4GJV - chain A; structure by X-ray diffraction, 2.40 A resolution.

# Chain A
Name: Streptavidin
Organism: Streptomyces avidinii
Reference sequence: P22629 (SAV_STRAV); residues 14-159 here correspond to UniProt positions 38-183 (UniProt number = residue number + 24)
Sequence (159 residues; each row starts with the number of its first residue):
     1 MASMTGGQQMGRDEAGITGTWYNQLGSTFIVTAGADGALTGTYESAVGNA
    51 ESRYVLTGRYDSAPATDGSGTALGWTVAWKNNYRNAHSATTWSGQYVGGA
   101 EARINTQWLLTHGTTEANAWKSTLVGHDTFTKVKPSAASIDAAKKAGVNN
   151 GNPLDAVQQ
Disordered / not traced: 1-12, 135-159
Construct notes: expression tag (1, 3-13); engineered mutation His112 (Ser136 in P22629)
Curated features (UniProtKB/Swiss-Prot):
  - motif: Arg59 to Asp61 (Cell attachment site)
  - binding site (biotin): Tyr43, Tyr54, Trp92, Trp108, Trp120
Metal / ion sites: Rh ion site 1 near His112 (its only coordinating residue here); Rh ion site 2 near His127 (its only coordinating residue here)
Small-molecule neighbours: 0OD (trichloro{(1,2,3,4,5-eta)-1,2,3,4-tetramethyl-5-[2-({5-[(3aS,4S,6aR)-2-oxohexahydro-1H-thieno[3,4-d]imidazol-4-yl]pentanoyl}amino)ethyl]cyclopentadienyl}rhodium(1+)): Asn23, Leu25, Ser27, Tyr43, Ser45, Val47, Gly48, Asn49, Ala50, Trp79, Ala86, Ser88, Thr90, Trp92, Trp108, Leu110, His112, Trp120, Ser122, Leu124, Asp128
From the paper describing this entry:
  - mutagenesis - S112H (95% conversion): increased catalytic activity on 0OD
  - mutagenesis - S112H: decreased catalytic activity on iridium

# In short
Ligands of chain A: compound 0OD. Curated annotation (UniProt) lists 5 biotin-binding residues. The paper
reports that S112H increases catalytic activity on 0OD; S112H reduces catalytic activity on iridium.
Chain A is Streptavidin (Streptomyces avidinii); the structure, Streptavidin-S112H, was determined by X-ray
diffraction (same publication as 4GJS).
